Entry 8XCG (electron microscopy, 3.46 A resolution); this record covers chains N and Z of the 15 polymer chains in the assembly.

Chain N:
Name: Tail tip protein L
Organism: Escherichia phage Lambda
Reference sequence: P03738 (TIPL_LAMBD); numbering as in UniProt (aligned over 1-232)
Sequence (232 residues; numbered 1 to 232; the number before each row is that of its first residue):
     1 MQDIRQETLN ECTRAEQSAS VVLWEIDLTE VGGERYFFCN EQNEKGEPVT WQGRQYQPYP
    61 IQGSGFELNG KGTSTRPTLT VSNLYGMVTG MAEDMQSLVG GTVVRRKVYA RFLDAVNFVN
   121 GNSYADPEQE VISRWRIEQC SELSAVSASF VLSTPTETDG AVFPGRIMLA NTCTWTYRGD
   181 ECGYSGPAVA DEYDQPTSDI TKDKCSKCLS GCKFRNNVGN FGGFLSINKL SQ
Metal / ion sites: 4Fe-4S cluster Fe: Cys-173, Cys-182, Cys-205, Cys-212
Ligand contacts: 4Fe-4S cluster (SF4): Cys-173, Trp-175, Tyr-177, Cys-182, Cys-205, Lys-207, Cys-212, Arg-215, Asn-217, Asn-220, Phe-221, Gly-222
Curated features (UniProtKB/Swiss-Prot):
  - binding site ([4Fe-4S] cluster): Cys-173, Cys-182, Cys-205, Cys-212
  - mutagenesis: Cys-173 (C173S: Complete loss of tail assembly), Cys-182 (C182S: Complete loss of tail assembly), Cys-205 (C205S: Complete loss of tail assembly), Cys-212 (C212S: 96% loss of tail assembly)

Chain Z:
Name: Tip attachment protein J
Organism: Escherichia phage Lambda
Reference sequence: P03749 (TIPJ_LAMBD); residues 1-1132 here = UniProt positions 1-1132
Sequence (1132 residues; each row starts with the number of its first residue):
     1 MGKGSSKGHT PREAKDNLKS TQLLSVIDAI SEGPIEGPVD GLKSVLLNST PVLDTEGNTN
    61 ISGVTVVFRA GEQEQTPPEG FESSGSETVL GTEVKYDTPI TRTITSANID RLRFTFGVQA
   121 LVETTSKGDR NPSEVRLLVQ IQRNGGWVTE KDITIKGKTT SQYLASVVMG NLPPRPFNIR
   181 MRRMTPDSTT DQLQNKTLWS SYTEIIDVKQ CYPNTALVGV QVDSEQFGSQ QVSRNYHLRG
   241 RILQVPSNYN PQTRQYSGIW DGTFKPAYSN NMAWCLWDML THPRYGMGKR LGAADVDKWA
   301 LYVIGQYCDQ SVPDGFGGTE PRITCNAYLT TQRKAWDVLS DFCSAMRCMP VWNGQTLTFV
   361 QDRPSDKTWT YNRSNVVMPD DGAPFRYSFS ALKDRHNAVE VNWIDPNNGW ETATELVEDT
   421 QAIARYGRNV TKMDAFGCTS RGQAHRAGLW LIKTELLETQ TVDFSVGAEG LRHVPGDVIE
   481 ICDDDYAGIS TGGRVLAVNS QTRTLTLDRE ITLPSSGTAL ISLVDGSGNP VSVEVQSVTD
   541 GVKVKVSRVP DGVAEYSVWE LKLPTLRQRL FRCVSIREND DGTYAITAVQ HVPEKEAIVD
   601 NGAHFDGEQS GTVNGVTPPA VQHLTAEVTA DSGEYQVLAR WDTPKVVKGV SFLLRLTVTA
   661 DDGSERLVST ARTTETTYRF TQLALGNYRL TVRAVNAWGQ QGDPASVSFR IAAPAAPSRI
   721 ELTPGYFQIT ATPHLAVYDP TVQFEFWFSE KQIADIRQVE TSTRYLGTAL YWIAASINIK
   781 PGHDYYFYIR SVNTVGKSAF VEAVGRASDD AEGYLDFFKG KITESHLGKE LLEKVELTED
   841 NASRLEEFSK EWKDASDKWN AMWAVKIEQT KDGKHYVAGI GLSMEDTEEG KLSQFLVAAN
   901 RIAFIDPANG NETPMFVAQG NQIFMNDVFL KRLTAPTITS GGNPPAFSLT PDGKLTAKNA
   961 DISGSVNANS GTLSNVTIAE NCTINGTLRA EKIVGDIVKA ASAAFPRQRE SSVDWPSGTR
  1021 TVTVTDDHPF DRQIVVLPLT FRGSKRTVSG RTTYSMCYLK VLMNGAVIYD GAANEAVQVF
  1081 SRIVDMPAGR GNVILTFTLT STRHSADIPP YTFASDVQVM VIKKQALGIS VV
Disordered / not traced: 1-10, 608-1132
Cystine bridges: Cys-343/Cys-348

Chain N / chain Z interface:
Residue-residue contacts (27):
  Asn-83(N) / Asp-485(Z)
  Thr-89(N) / Asp-485(Z)
  Thr-89(N) / Tyr-486(Z)
  Asp-94(N) / Phe-389(Z)
  Met-95(N) / Phe-389(Z)  hydrophobic
  Gln-96(N) / Phe-389(Z)
  Gln-96(N) / Ser-390(Z)  hydrogen bond (side chain-backbone)
  Gln-96(N) / Ala-391(Z)
  Gln-96(N) / Leu-392(Z)
  Gln-96(N) / Arg-395(Z)
  Cys-140(N) / Phe-389(Z)  hydrophobic
  Glu-142(N) / Arg-386(Z)  salt bridge
  Glu-142(N) / Tyr-387(Z)
  Leu-143(N) / Tyr-387(Z)  hydrogen bond (backbone-backbone)
  Ser-144(N) / Ala-383(Z)
  Ser-144(N) / Arg-386(Z)
  Ala-145(N) / Asp-485(Z)
  Val-146(N) / Gly-382(Z)
  Glu-192(N) / Gln-421(Z)
  Tyr-193(N) / Gln-421(Z)
  Tyr-193(N) / His-604(Z)
  Lys-229(N) / Leu-416(Z)
  Leu-230(N) / Glu-400(Z)
  Leu-230(N) / Thr-414(Z)
  Leu-230(N) / Leu-416(Z)  hydrophobic
  Ser-231(N) / Glu-400(Z)  hydrogen bond (backbone-side chain)
  Ser-231(N) / Lys-432(Z)  hydrogen bond
Interface residues without a listed pair, chain N (25 interface residues in all): Gly-86, Gln-139, Ser-141, Asp-159, Leu-169, Thr-172, Ser-206, Cys-208, Gln-232
Interface residues without a listed pair, chain Z (25 interface residues in all): Pro-384, Phe-385, Ser-388, Lys-393, Thr-420, Ile-423, Arg-425, Arg-428

Summary:
The chain N/chain Z interface involves 25 residues from each chain; the contacts include 4 hydrogen bonds and
1 salt bridge. Polar pairs include Glu-142(N)/Arg-386(Z), Gln-96(N)/Ser-390(Z) and Ser-231(N)/Glu-400(Z).
Bound to chain N: 4Fe-4S cluster.
Chain N is Tail tip protein L and chain Z is Tip attachment protein J, both from Escherichia phage Lambda; the
structure, Tail tip complex of bacteriophage lambda in the open state, was determined by electron microscopy
together with 8XCI, 8XCJ and 8XCK from the same study.
